8APG - chains d and e of the 42 polymer chains in the assembly; structure by electron microscopy, 3.50 A resolution.

# Chain d
Molecule: subunit-d
From: Trypanosoma brucei brucei
Reference sequence: Q57ZW9 (Q57ZW9_TRYB2); residue numbers follow UniProt; this construct covers 1-370
Chain sequence (370 residues; numbered 1 to 370; the number before each row is that of its first residue):
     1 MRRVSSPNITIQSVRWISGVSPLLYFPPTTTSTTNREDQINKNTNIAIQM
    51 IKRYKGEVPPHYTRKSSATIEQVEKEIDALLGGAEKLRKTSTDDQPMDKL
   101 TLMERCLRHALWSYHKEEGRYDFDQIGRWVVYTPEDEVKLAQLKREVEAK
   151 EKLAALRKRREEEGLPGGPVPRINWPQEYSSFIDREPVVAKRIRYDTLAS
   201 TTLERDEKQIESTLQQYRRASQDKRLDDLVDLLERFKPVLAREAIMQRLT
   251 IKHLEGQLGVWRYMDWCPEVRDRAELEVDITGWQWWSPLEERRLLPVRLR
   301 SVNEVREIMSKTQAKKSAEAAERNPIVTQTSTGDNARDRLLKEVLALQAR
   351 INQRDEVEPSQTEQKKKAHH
Not modelled in the structure: 1-16, 326-331, 355-370

# Chain e
Molecule: ATPTB1
From: Trypanosoma brucei brucei
Reference sequence: Q38CI8 (Q38CI8_TRYB2); numbering as in UniProt (aligned over 1-396)
Chain sequence (396 residues; each row starts with the number of its first residue):
     1 MQGSWSVLKKNCSNFFPGLLAFAQQTQEAYGIWLRIYNRQQKYGPTDFVE
    51 QSETFSPDYHKRFHSQDKNMWVDKELCTEVSQKEVARLMTYKLDMWRMAH
   101 CAGALLATGGYAIPFGLFWLANDTWVPSSFNLTGEELRAWREAQDLYRYR
   151 SAPSYLTDTKWHFDFHAYPWNETQERAWDDLFEKNDVRRDPKVVRPAAEM
   201 YDGFIKFELIRRKSLRHLCRSMNIPTFPMLARLCNGTRVRDYWNLAWCED
   251 YMVITQRLHESMTDEELYDYAWRRYLAPYDKNLNREQLMERVEDYFEFLG
   301 PDFVAHGKAPNLVILTNYVLGYYNDPAYLEGDISELDKNDYDHLASWGKD
   351 AFLRRLEFENGPLRDQVEAHTQRLLAERAAIAKGDNAAAVEGRHTA
Not modelled in the structure: 384-396
Modified residues: Met1 (N-acetylmethionine; AME)
Ligand contacts: Q7G (2-{[(4-O-alpha-D-glucopyranosyl-alpha-D-glucopyranosyl)oxy]methyl}-4-{[(3beta,9beta,14beta,17beta,25R)-spirost-5-en-3-yl]oxy}butyl 4-O-alpha-D-glucopyranosyl-alpha-D-glucopyranoside): Gly110, Tyr111, Ile113, Pro114

# Interface between chain d and chain e
Contacting residue pairs (59; chain d residue first):
  Arg242(d) with Leu329(e)
  Arg248(d) with Ile333(e); Leu336(e)
  Leu249(d) with Leu336(e), hydrophobic
  Lys252(d) with Leu336(e); Asp337(e), hydrogen bond (side chain-backbone); Lys338(e), hydrogen bond (side chain-backbone); Asn339(e), hydrogen bond
  Gly256(d) with Tyr341(e)
  Gln257(d) with Asn339(e); Asp340(e), hydrogen bond (backbone-backbone); Tyr341(e), hydrogen bond (side chain-backbone); Asp342(e)
  Leu258(d) with Asp340(e); Tyr341(e)
  Gly259(d) with Asp340(e), hydrogen bond (backbone-side chain); Tyr341(e)
  Trp261(d) with Asp340(e); Tyr341(e)
  Arg262(d) with Glu335(e), hydrogen bond (side chain-backbone); Leu336(e); Asp337(e); Lys338(e), hydrogen bond (side chain-backbone); Asp340(e), salt bridge
  Asp265(d) with Leu329(e)
  Trp266(d) with Leu329(e), hydrophobic; Gly331(e); Asp332(e); Ile333(e), hydrophobic; Glu335(e); Leu336(e)
  Pro268(d) with Ala327(e), hydrophobic; Tyr328(e); Leu329(e), hydrophobic
  Glu269(d) with Lys184(e), salt bridge; Ala327(e)
  Arg271(d) with Tyr328(e)
  Asp272(d) with Ala327(e)
  Leu276(d) with Ser154(e); Thr157(e)
  Glu277(d) with Thr157(e); Trp161(e)
  Ile280(d) with Ser154(e); Asp158(e); His162(e)
  Thr281(d) with Lys213(e)
  Gly282(d) with Trp161(e)
  Gln284(d) with Trp161(e); Phe165(e)
  Trp286(d) with Phe165(e)
  Leu289(d) with Asp164(e); Ala167(e); Tyr168(e), hydrophobic
  Glu290(d) with Asp164(e)
  Arg292(d) with Tyr168(e)
  Arg293(d) with Asp164(e), salt bridge; Pro169(e); Glu175(e); Asp179(e), salt bridge
Also at the interface, not in a pair above, chain d (31 interface residues in all): Ile245, Glu255, Arg273, Ser287
Also at the interface, not in a pair above, chain e (33 interface residues in all): Pro153, His166, Trp178, His217, Pro326

# Summary
31 residues of chain d face 33 of chain e across their interface, with 8 hydrogen bonds and 4 salt bridges.
Polar pairs include Arg262(d)-Asp340(e), Glu269(d)-Lys184(e) and Arg293(d)-Asp164(e). Bound to chain e:
compound Q7G.
Chain d is subunit-d and chain e is ATPTB1, both from Trypanosoma brucei brucei; the structure, rotational
state 2b of the Trypanosoma brucei mitochondrial ATP synthase dimer, was determined by electron microscopy
(same publication as 8AP6, 8AP7, 8AP8, 8AP9, 8APA, 8APB and 7 further entries).
